PDB entry 8ZI0 | electron microscopy, 3.18 A resolution | chains C and e of the 8 polymer chains in the assembly

== Chain C ==
Molecule: ATP synthase subunit alpha
From: Acinetobacter baumannii AB5075
Notes: EC 7.1.2.2
UniProt: A3M142 (ATPA_ACIBT); residue numbers follow UniProt; this construct covers 1-514
Amino-acid sequence (514 residues; row label = number of the first residue in the row):
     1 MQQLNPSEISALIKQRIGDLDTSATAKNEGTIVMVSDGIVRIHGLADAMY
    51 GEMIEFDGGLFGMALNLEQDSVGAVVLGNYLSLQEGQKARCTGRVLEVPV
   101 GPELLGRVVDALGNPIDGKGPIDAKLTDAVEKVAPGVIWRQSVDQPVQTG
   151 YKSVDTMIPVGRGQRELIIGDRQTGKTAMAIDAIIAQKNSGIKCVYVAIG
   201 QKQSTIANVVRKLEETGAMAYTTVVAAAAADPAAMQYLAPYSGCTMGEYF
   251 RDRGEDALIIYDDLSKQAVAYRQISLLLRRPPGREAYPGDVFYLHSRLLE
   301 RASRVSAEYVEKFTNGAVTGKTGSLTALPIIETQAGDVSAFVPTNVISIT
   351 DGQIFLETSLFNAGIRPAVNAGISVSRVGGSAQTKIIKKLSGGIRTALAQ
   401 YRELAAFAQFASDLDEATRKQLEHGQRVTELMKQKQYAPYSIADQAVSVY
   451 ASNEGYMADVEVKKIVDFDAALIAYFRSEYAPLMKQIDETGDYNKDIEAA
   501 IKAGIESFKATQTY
Not modelled in the structure: 1-25
Ion coordination: Mg2+: Thr-177, Asp-262 (together with ATP)
Residues lining bound ligands: ATP (adenosine-5'-triphosphate): Tyr-151, Asp-171, Arg-172, Gln-173, Thr-174, Gly-175, Lys-176, Thr-177, Ala-178, Gln-201, Asp-262, Asp-263, Phe-361, Arg-366, Pro-367, Gln-434, Lys-435, Gln-436
UniProt features mapped onto this chain:
  - binding site (ATP): Gly-170 to Thr-177
  - site: Ser-374 (Required for activity)

== Chain e ==
Molecule: ATP synthase epsilon chain
From: Acinetobacter baumannii AB5075
Notes: engineered mutation(s): deletion 134-139
UniProt: V5VHG0 (V5VHG0_ACIBA); residues 1-133 here = UniProt positions 1-133
Amino-acid sequence (133 residues; each row starts with the number of its first residue):
     1 MATMQCDVVSVKESIYSGAVTMLIAKGAGGELGILPGHAPLVTLLQPGPI
    51 RVLLENGTEEIVYVSGGVLEVQPHVVTVLADTAIRADNLDEAAILEARKN
   101 AEQLLANQKSDLDSAAALAALAETAAQLETIRK
Not modelled in the structure: 1

== How chain C and chain e interact ==
Contacting residue pairs - 4 pairs, chain C then chain e:
  Ala-406(C) with Ala-122(e), hydrophobic
  Phe-407(C) with Leu-118(e), hydrophobic
  Phe-410(C) with Leu-118(e), hydrophobic
  Asp-413(C) with Leu-118(e)
Other interface residues (no listed pair), chain e (4 interface residues in all): Ala-119, Ala-126

== Overview ==
Chain C and chain e each contribute 4 residues to their interface. Bound to chain C: ATP. Thr-177(C) and
Asp-262(C) coordinate Mg2+. UniProt lists 8 ATP-binding residues on chain C.
Chain C is ATP synthase subunit alpha and chain e is ATP synthase epsilon chain, both from Acinetobacter
baumannii AB5075; the structure, Cryo-EM reveals transition states of the Acinetobacter baumannii F1-ATPase
rotary subunits gamma and epsilon and novel ..., was determined by electron microscopy (same publication as
8ZI1, 8ZI2 and 8ZI3).
